PDB entry 8G0Z | electron microscopy, 3.61 A resolution | chains D and E of the 7 polymer chains in the assembly

# Chain D (and E)
Protein: DnaB-like replicative helicase
Source organism: Escherichia phage T4
Notes: EC 3.6.4.-; chain E of this document is another copy of the same molecule, construct and numbering; everything in this record applies to it too
UniProt: A0A7S9SV99 (A0A7S9SV99_BPT4); numbering as in UniProt (aligned over 1-432)
Chain sequence (432 residues; numbered 1 to 432; the number before each row is that of its first residue):
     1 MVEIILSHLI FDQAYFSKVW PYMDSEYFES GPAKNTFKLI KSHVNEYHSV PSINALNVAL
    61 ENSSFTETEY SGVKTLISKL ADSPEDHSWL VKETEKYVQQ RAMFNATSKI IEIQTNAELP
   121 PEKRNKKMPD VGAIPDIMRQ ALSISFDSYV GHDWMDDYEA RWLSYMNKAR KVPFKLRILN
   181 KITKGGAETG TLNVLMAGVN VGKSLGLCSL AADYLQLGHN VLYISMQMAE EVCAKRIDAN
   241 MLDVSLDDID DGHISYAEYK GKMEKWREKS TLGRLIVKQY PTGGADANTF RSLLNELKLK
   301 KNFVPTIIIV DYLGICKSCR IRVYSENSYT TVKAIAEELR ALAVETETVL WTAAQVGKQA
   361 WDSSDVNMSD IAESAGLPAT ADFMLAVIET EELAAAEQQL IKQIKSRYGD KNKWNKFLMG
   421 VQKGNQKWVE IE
Differences from the reference sequence: engineered mutation Gln227 (Glu in A0A7S9SV99)
Metal / ion sites: Mg2+: Gln227 (together with ATP-gamma-S)
Residues lining bound ligands:
  - ATP-gamma-S (AGS; phosphothiophosphoric acid-adenylate ester), molecule 1: Gly198, Val199, Asn200, Val201, Gly202, Lys203, Ser204, Leu205, Gln227, Arg236, Leu246, Asp247, Gln355, Lys423, Gln426
  - ATP-gamma-S (AGS), molecule 2: Ala379, Lys405, Ser406, Arg407, Tyr408, Gly409, Asp410, Lys411

# How chain D and chain E interact
Residue-residue contacts (91; chain D residue first):
  Ser17(D) with Leu299(E)
  Pro21(D) with Glu296(E)
  His43(D) with Trp89(E)
  Tyr47(D) with Trp89(E); Lys92(E); Glu93(E), hydrogen bond
  Ser49(D) with Asp86(E)
  Ser52(D) with Glu85(E)
  Asn54(D) with Ile4(E); Ser83(E); Glu85(E), hydrogen bond
  Ala55(D) with Trp89(E), hydrophobic
  Val58(D) with Ile4(E), hydrophobic; Glu93(E)
  Ser148(D) with Glu296(E), hydrogen bond
  Tyr149(D) with Glu230(E); Lys278(E), hydrogen bond (backbone-side chain)
  Val150(D) with Lys278(E); Leu293(E); Leu297(E), hydrophobic; Lys300(E); Lys301(E)
  Gly151(D) with Glu230(E); Val277(E)
  His152(D) with Glu230(E), hydrogen bond (backbone-side chain); Glu231(E), salt bridge; Leu275(E); Ile276(E); Val277(E), hydrogen bond (backbone-backbone)
  Asp153(D) with Arg274(E), salt bridge; Leu275(E); Ile276(E)
  Trp154(D) with Leu215(E), hydrophobic; Ile237(E); Asp238(E), hydrogen bond; Met241(E), hydrophobic; Met263(E), hydrophobic; Leu272(E), hydrophobic; Leu275(E), hydrogen bond (backbone-backbone)
  Met155(D) with Met263(E), hydrophobic; Arg267(E)
  Tyr158(D) with Tyr259(E), hydrophobic; Lys260(E); Met263(E), hydrophobic; Glu264(E), hydrogen bond; Arg267(E)
  Glu159(D) with Tyr256(E), hydrogen bond; Lys260(E)
  Arg161(D) with Glu231(E); Ala234(E); Asp238(E), salt bridge; Tyr259(E), hydrogen bond; Met263(E)
  Trp162(D) with Ile254(E); Tyr256(E); Tyr259(E), hydrophobic
  Tyr165(D) with Lys235(E); Asp238(E), hydrogen bond; Ile249(E), hydrophobic
  Lys168(D) with Asp250(E)
  Lys184(D) with Asp247(E)
  Arg320(D) with Val323(E); Tyr324(E), hydrogen bond
  Ile321(D) with Tyr324(E), hydrophobic
  Glu326(D) with Tyr324(E)
  Thr330(D) with Tyr324(E)
  Lys333(D) with Glu373(E), salt bridge
  Ala334(D) with Tyr324(E)
  Glu337(D) with Thr282(E)
  Arg340(D) with Gln227(E), hydrogen bond (side chain-backbone)
  Asn367(D) with Asp362(E)
  Met368(D) with Val199(E); Trp361(E), hydrophobic
  Ser369(D) with Lys358(E), hydrogen bond (backbone-side chain); Trp361(E); Asp362(E)
  Ile371(D) with Lys358(E), hydrogen bond (backbone-side chain)
  Ala375(D) with Lys358(E); Trp361(E)
  Pro378(D) with Val199(E)
  Ala379(D) with Gln227(E), hydrogen bond (backbone-side chain); Gln355(E)
  Thr380(D) with Gln227(E)
  Ala381(D) with Gln227(E)
  Lys405(D) with Asn200(E)
  Ser406(D) with Asn200(E)
  Arg407(D) with Gln227(E), hydrogen bond
  Asp410(D) with Lys423(E)
  Lys411(D) with Asn200(E)
  Asn412(D) with Glu389(E); Ala394(E)
Other interface residues (no listed pair), chain D (53 interface residues in all): Lys18, Tyr22, Asn62, Asp156, Arg170, Tyr329
Other interface residues (no listed pair), chain E (56 interface residues in all): Met1, Val232, Leu242, Ser255, Trp266

# Summary
The interface between chain D and chain E involves 53 residues on one side and 56 on the other; the contacts
include 18 hydrogen bonds and 4 salt bridges. Polar pairs include His152(D)-Glu231(E), Asp153(D)-Arg274(E) and
Arg161(D)-Asp238(E). Chain D binds ATP-gamma-S.
Chain D and chain E are both DnaB-like replicative helicase (Escherichia phage T4); the structure, Mutant
bacteriophage T4 gp41 helicase hexamer bound with single strand DNA and ATPgammaS in the stalled ..., was
determined by electron microscopy together with 8DTP, 8DUE, 8DVF, 8DVI, 8DW6, 8DWJ and 8GAO from the same
study.
